Entry 6MT8 (X-ray diffraction, 1.35 A resolution); this record covers chain A.

[Chain A]
Molecule: Dihydrofolate reductase
From: Escherichia coli (strain K12)
Notes: EC 1.5.1.3
Reference sequence: P0ABQ4 (DYR_ECOLI); residues 1-159 here = UniProt positions 1-159
Amino-acid sequence (165 residues; each row starts with the number of its first residue):
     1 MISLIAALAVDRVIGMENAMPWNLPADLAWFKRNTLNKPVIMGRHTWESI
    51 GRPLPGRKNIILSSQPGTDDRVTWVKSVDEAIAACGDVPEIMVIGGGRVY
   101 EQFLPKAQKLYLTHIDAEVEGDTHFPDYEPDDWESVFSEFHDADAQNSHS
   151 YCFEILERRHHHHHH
Disordered / not traced: 17-19, 163-165
Construct notes: expression tag (160-165)
UniProt features mapped onto this chain:
  - binding site (substrate): Ile5, Asp27, Arg52, Arg57, Thr113
  - binding site (NADP(+)): Ala7, Val13 to Ala19, His45, Thr46, Ser63, Ser64, Lys76, Gly95 to Gln102
  - natural variant: Leu28 (L28R: In strain: B[RT500] isozyme 2), Trp30 (W30G: In strain: 1810), Glu154 (E154K: In strain: B[MB1428]; E154Q: In strain: 1810)
  - mutagenesis: Met16 (M16F/S: Increases catalytic rate about 2-fold; M16N: Increases catalytic rate about 2-fold. Increases catalytic rate about 7-fold; when associated with L-20; Y-42; F-92; A-85 and S-152), Met20 (M20I/V: Increases catalytic rate 2-fold; M20L: Increases catalytic rate 2.5-fold. Increases catalytic rate about 7-fold; when associated with N-16; Y-42; F-92; A-85 and S-152), Met42 (M42V: Increases catalytic rate almost 2-fold; M42Y: Increases catalytic rate almost 2-fold. Increases catalytic rate about 7-fold; when associated with N-16; L-20; A-85; F-92 and S-152), Cys85 (C85A: Decreases catalytic rate by one third. Increases catalytic rate about 7-fold; when associated with N-16; L-20; Y-42; F-92 and S-152), Met92 (M92F: No effect. Increases catalytic rate about 7-fold; when associated with N-16; L-20; Y-42; A-85 and S-152; M92L: No effect), Cys152 (C152S: Increases catalytic rate 1.5-fold. Increases catalytic rate about 7-fold; when associated with N-16; L-20; Y-42; A-85 and F-92)
Metal / ion sites: Mg2+ site 1 near Asp70 (its only coordinating residue here); Mg2+ site 2: Glu101, Glu139; Mg2+ site 3: Glu101, Ser138
Ligand contacts: dihydrofolic acid / (6S)-5,6,7,8-tetrahydrofolate: Ile5, Ala6, Ala7, Gly15, Met16, Met20, Asp27, Leu28, Trp30, Phe31, Lys32, Thr46, Ile50, Leu54, Pro55, Arg57, Ile94, Tyr100, Thr113

[In short]
Chain A binds dihydrofolic acid / (6S)-5,6,7,8-tetrahydrofolate. The Mg2+ site 2 is built by Glu101 and
Glu139. Glu101 and Ser138 form the Mg2+ site 3. UniProt lists 5 substrate-binding residues, 21 NADP+-binding
residues and 6 mutagenesis sites.
Chain A is Dihydrofolate reductase (Escherichia coli (strain K12)); the structure, E. coli DHFR complex
modeled with two ligand states, was determined by X-ray diffraction together with 6MR9 and 6MTH from the same
study.
